6CNB - chains M and N of the 21 polymer chains in the assembly; structure by electron microscopy, 4.10 A resolution (low resolution: residue-level contacts below are approximate; hydrogen-bond / salt-bridge calls are withheld).

# Chain M
Protein: DNA-directed RNA polymerase III subunit RPC5
Organism: Saccharomyces cerevisiae (strain ATCC 204508 / S288c)
UniProtKB: P36121 (RPC5_YEAST); residues 1-282 here = UniProt positions 1-282
Chain sequence (282 residues; each row starts with the number of its first residue):
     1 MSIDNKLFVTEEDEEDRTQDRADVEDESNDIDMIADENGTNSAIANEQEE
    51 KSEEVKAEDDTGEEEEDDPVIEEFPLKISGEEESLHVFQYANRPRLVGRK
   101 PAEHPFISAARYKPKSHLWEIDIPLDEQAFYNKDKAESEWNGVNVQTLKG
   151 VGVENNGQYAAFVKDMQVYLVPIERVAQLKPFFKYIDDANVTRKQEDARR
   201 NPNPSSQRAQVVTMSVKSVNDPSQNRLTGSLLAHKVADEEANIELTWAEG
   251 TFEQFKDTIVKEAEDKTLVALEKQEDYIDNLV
Disordered / not traced: 1-70, 197-224, 263-282
Swiss-Prot annotation at these positions:
  - modified residue: T61 (Phosphothreonine)

# Chain N
Protein: DNA-directed RNA polymerase III subunit RPC4
Organism: Saccharomyces cerevisiae (strain ATCC 204508 / S288c)
UniProtKB: P25441 (RPC4_YEAST); residue numbers follow UniProt; this construct covers 1-422
Chain sequence (422 residues; row label = number of the first residue in the row):
     1 MSSNKGNGRLPSLKDSSSNGGGSAKPSLKFKPKAVARKSKEEREAAASKV
    51 KLEEESKRGNDKKHFNNKNKRVTGAGGQQRRMAKYLNNTHVISSGPLAAG
   101 NFVSEKGDLRRGFIKSEGSGSSLVQKGLETIDNGAESSENEAEDDDNEGV
   151 ASKSKKKFNMGKEFEARNLIEDEDDGESEKSSDVDMDDEEWRSKRIEQLF
   201 PVRPVRVRHEDVETVKREIQEALSEKPTREPTPSVKTEPVGTGLQSYLEE
   251 RERQVNEKLADLGLEKEFQSVDGKEAAAELELLNADHQHILRKLKKMNNK
   301 PERFMVFQLPTRLPAFERPAVKEEKEDMETQASDPSKKKKNIKKKDTKDA
   351 LSTRELAGKVGSIRVHKSGKLSVKIGNVVMDIGKGAETTFLQDVIALSIA
   401 DDASSAELLGRVDGKIVVTPQI
Disordered / not traced: 1-273, 321-359
Swiss-Prot annotation at these positions:
  - motif: K25 to K29 (Nuclear localization signal)
  - modified residue: S137 (Phosphoserine), S138 (Phosphoserine), S178 (Phosphoserine), S182 (Phosphoserine), S224 (Phosphoserine), T228 (Phosphothreonine), T232 (Phosphothreonine)

# How chain M and chain N interact
Residue-residue contacts (88):
  I71(M) with R364(N); H366(N); K367(N)
  E72(M) with R364(N); K367(N)
  E73(M) with I363(N)
  F74(M) with S362(N); I363(N); R364(N)
  P75(M) with S362(N)
  L76(M) with V360(N); G361(N); S362(N); I363(N)
  K77(M) with V360(N)
  I78(M) with V360(N)
  E83(M) with S398(N); I399(N); A400(N); D401(N)
  L85(M) with L397(N); S398(N)
  H86(M) with L397(N); I399(N)
  V87(M) with V394(N); I395(N)
  F88(M) with V394(N); I395(N); L397(N)
  Q89(M) with Q392(N); D393(N); V394(N)
  Y90(M) with Q392(N); D393(N)
  A91(M) with Q392(N)
  R93(M) with L391(N); D393(N)
  P94(M) with L391(N); D393(N)
  R95(M) with D393(N); R411(N); V412(N); D413(N)
  H104(M) with I395(N); L408(N)
  W119(M) with L397(N); I399(N)
  N156(M) with T311(N)
  G157(M) with F307(N); Q308(N); L309(N)
  Q158(M) with F307(N)
  Y159(M) with V306(N); F307(N); L309(N)
  A160(M) with M305(N); V306(N)
  A161(M) with F304(N); M305(N)
  F162(M) with R303(N); F304(N)
  V163(M) with M297(N); N298(N); N299(N)
  K164(M) with K300(N)
  D165(M) with N298(N); K300(N)
  M166(M) with N298(N)
  L170(M) with L309(N)
  Q178(M) with Q392(N)
  L245(M) with D402(N); S405(N)
  T246(M) with S404(N); S405(N); A406(N)
  W247(M) with S405(N); A406(N); L408(N)
  A248(M) with A406(N); E407(N); L408(N)
  E249(M) with E407(N); L408(N)
  G250(M) with E407(N)
  T251(M) with E302(N)
  Q254(M) with E302(N); L409(N)
  F255(M) with K300(N)
Other interface residues (no listed pair), chain M (45 interface residues in all): A102, I243
Other interface residues (no listed pair), chain N (46 interface residues in all): L294, V365, T389, F390, A396, A403

# Summary
Chain M and chain N form an interface of 45 and 46 residues respectively.
Here chain M is DNA-directed RNA polymerase III subunit RPC5 and chain N is DNA-directed RNA polymerase III
subunit RPC4, both from Saccharomyces cerevisiae (strain ATCC 204508 / S288c). Entry 6CNB (Yeast RNA
polymerase III initial transcribing complex) was determined by electron microscopy (same publication as 6CNC,
6CND and 6CNF).
